Entry 5TTG (X-ray diffraction, 1.66 A resolution); this record covers chain A.

# Chain A
Name: Histone-lysine N-methyltransferase EHMT1
From: Homo sapiens
Notes: EC 2.1.1.-, 2.1.1.43
UniProt: Q9H9B1 (EHMT1_HUMAN); residue numbers follow UniProt; this construct covers 982-1266
Chain sequence (287 residues; row label = number of the first residue in the row):
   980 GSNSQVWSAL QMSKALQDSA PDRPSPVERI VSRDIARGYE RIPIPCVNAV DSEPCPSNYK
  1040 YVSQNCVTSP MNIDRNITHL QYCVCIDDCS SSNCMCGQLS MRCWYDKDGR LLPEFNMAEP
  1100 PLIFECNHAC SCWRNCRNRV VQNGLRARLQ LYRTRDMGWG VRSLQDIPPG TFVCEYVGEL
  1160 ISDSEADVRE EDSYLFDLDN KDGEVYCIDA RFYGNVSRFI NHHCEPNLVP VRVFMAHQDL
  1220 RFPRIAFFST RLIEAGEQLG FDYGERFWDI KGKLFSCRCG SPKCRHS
Not modelled in the structure: 980-1005, 1180
Sequence notes: expression tag (980-981)
Bound ions: Zn2+ site 1: Cys1062, Cys1075, Cys1105, Cys1109; Zn2+ site 2: Cys1062, Cys1064, Cys1068, Cys1073; Zn2+ site 3: Cys1068, Cys1105, Cys1111, Cys1115; Zn2+ site 4: Cys1203, Cys1256, Cys1258, Cys1263
Small-molecule neighbours:
  - 7KZ (N4-(1-methylpiperidin-4-yl)-N2-hexyl-6,7-dimethoxyquinazoline-2,4-diamine): Asp1162, Ala1165, Asp1166, Arg1168, Asp1171, Leu1174, Asp1176, Cys1186, Tyr1242, Arg1245, Phe1246, Ile1249, Lys1250
  - S-adenosylmethionine (SAM): Met1136, Gly1137, Trp1138, Ser1172, Tyr1173, Arg1197, Phe1198, Ile1199, Asn1200, His1201, Tyr1242, Phe1246, Trp1247, Phe1254, Ser1255, Cys1256, Arg1257, Cys1258
UniProt features mapped onto this chain:
  - region (Interaction with histone H3): Asp1162 to Asp1181, Tyr1242 to Arg1245
  - binding site (Zn(2+)): Cys1062, Cys1064, Cys1068, Cys1073, Cys1075, Cys1105, Cys1109, Cys1111, Cys1115, Cys1203, Cys1256, Cys1258, Cys1263
  - binding site (S-adenosyl-L-methionine): Met1136 to Trp1138, Tyr1173, Asn1200, His1201, Arg1257
  - site: Tyr1155 (Histone H3K9me binding)
  - modified residue (Phosphoserine): Ser1004, Ser1048
  - natural variant: Cys1075 (C1075Y: In KLEFS1), Tyr1173 (Y1173F: In a breast cancer sample)
What the authors report for this chain:
  - binding site for 7KZ: Asp1171, Asp1176

# Overview
Ligands of chain A: S-adenosylmethionine and compound 7KZ. Cys1062, Cys1075, Cys1105 and Cys1109 coordinate
Zn2+ site 1. Cys1062, Cys1064, Cys1068 and Cys1073 form the Zn2+ site 2. From UniProt: 13 Zn2+-binding
residues and 7 S-adenosyl-L-methionine-binding residues. The paper reports a binding site for 7KZ at Asp1171
and Asp1176.
Chain A is Histone-lysine N-methyltransferase EHMT1 (Homo sapiens); the structure, Crystal structure of
catalytic domain of GLP with MS012, was determined by X-ray diffraction together with 5TUY, 5TUZ and 5TTF from
the same study.
